Entry 7FJD (electron microscopy, 3.20 A resolution); this record covers chains g and n of the 8 polymer chains in the assembly.

[Chain g]
Molecule: T-cell surface glycoprotein CD3 gamma chain
Source organism: Homo sapiens
UniProtKB: P09693 (CD3G_HUMAN); numbering as in UniProt (aligned over 1-182)
Chain sequence (182 residues; each row starts with the number of its first residue):
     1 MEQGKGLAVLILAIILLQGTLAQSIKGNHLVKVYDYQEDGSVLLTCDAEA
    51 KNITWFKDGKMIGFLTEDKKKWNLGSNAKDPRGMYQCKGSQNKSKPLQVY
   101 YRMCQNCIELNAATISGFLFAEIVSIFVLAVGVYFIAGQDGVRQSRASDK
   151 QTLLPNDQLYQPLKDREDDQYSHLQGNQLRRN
Not modelled in the structure: 1-25, 139-182
Disulfide bonds: Cys46-Cys87, Cys104-Cys107
Swiss-Prot annotation at these positions:
  - motif: Leu153, Leu154 (Di-leucine motif)
  - modified residue (Phosphoserine): Ser145, Ser148
  - glycosylation (N-linked (GlcNAc...) asparagine): Asn52, Asn92

[Chain n]
Molecule: T cell receptor beta variable 6-5, M1-specific T cell receptor beta chain, T cell receptor beta constant 2
Source organism: Homo sapiens
UniProtKB: chimeric construct of A0A0K0K1A5, P0DSE2, A0A0G2JMB4: residues 1-112 from A0A0K0K1A5 (TVB65_HUMAN) positions 1-112 (same numbers); residues 121-142 from P0DSE2 positions 119-140 (UniProt number = residue number - 2); residues 143-312 from A0A0G2JMB4 positions 10-179 (UniProt number = residue number - 133)
Chain sequence (312 residues; numbered 1 to 312; the number before each row is that of its first residue):
     1 MSISLLCCAALSLLWAGPVNAGVTQTPKFQVLKTGQSMTLQCAQDMNHEY
    51 MSWYRQDPGMGLRLIHYSVGAGITDQGEVPNGYNVSRSTTEDFPLRLLSA
   101 APSQTSVYFCASRRRQGASGEQYFGPGTRLTVTEDLKNVFPPEVAVFEPS
   151 EAEISHTQKATLVCLATGFYPDHVELSWWVNGKEVHSGVSTDPQPLKEQP
   201 ALNDSRYCLSSRLRVSATFWQNPRNHFRCQVQFYGLSENDEWTQDRAKPV
   251 TQIVSAEAWGRADCGFTSESYQQGVLSATILYEILLGKATLYAVLVSALV
   301 LMAMVKRKDSRG
Not modelled in the structure: 1-21, 309-312
Disulfide bonds: Cys42-Cys110, Cys164-Cys229
Differences from the reference sequence: conflict Ser4 (Gly in A0A0K0K1A5); linker (113-120)
Swiss-Prot annotation at these positions:
  - glycosylation: Asn84 (N-linked (GlcNAc...) asparagine)

[Chain g / chain n interface]
Residue-residue contacts - 15 pairs, chain g then chain n:
  Tyr36(g) - Asn181(n)
  Tyr36(g) - His226(n)
  Gln105(g) - Gln272(n)  hydrogen bond (backbone-side chain)
  Cys107(g) - Gln273(n)
  Cys107(g) - Leu276(n)
  Ile108(g) - Ile280(n)  hydrophobic
  Glu109(g) - Gln273(n)
  Phe118(g) - Ile284(n)  hydrophobic
  Glu122(g) - Lys288(n)  salt bridge
  Ser125(g) - Leu285(n)
  Ser125(g) - Lys288(n)
  Leu129(g) - Tyr292(n)  hydrophobic
  Gly132(g) - Tyr292(n)
  Val133(g) - Tyr292(n)  hydrophobic
  Ile136(g) - Tyr292(n)
Interface residues without a listed pair, chain g (18 interface residues in all): Tyr34, Gln37, Glu38, Asn106, Ala121, Ile126
Interface residues without a listed pair, chain n (13 interface residues in all): Gly182, Trp259, Leu281

[In short]
Chain g and chain n form an interface of 18 and 13 residues respectively, with 1 hydrogen bond and 1 salt
bridge. Among the polar pairs are Glu122(g)-Lys288(n) and Gln105(g)-Gln272(n).
Chain g is T-cell surface glycoprotein CD3 gamma chain and chain n is T cell receptor beta variable 6-5,
M1-specific T cell receptor beta chain, T cell receptor beta constant 2, both from Homo sapiens; the
structure, Cryo-EM structure of a membrane protein(WT), was determined by electron microscopy, deposited
together with 7FJE and 7FJF.
